6UEX - chain A; structure by X-ray diffraction, 1.90 A resolution.

[Chain A]
Name: Regulatory protein MsrR
From: Staphylococcus aureus (strain N315)
UniProt: Q99Q02 (MSRR_STAAN); residue numbers follow UniProt; this construct covers 80-327
Sequence (273 residues; each row starts with the number of its first residue):
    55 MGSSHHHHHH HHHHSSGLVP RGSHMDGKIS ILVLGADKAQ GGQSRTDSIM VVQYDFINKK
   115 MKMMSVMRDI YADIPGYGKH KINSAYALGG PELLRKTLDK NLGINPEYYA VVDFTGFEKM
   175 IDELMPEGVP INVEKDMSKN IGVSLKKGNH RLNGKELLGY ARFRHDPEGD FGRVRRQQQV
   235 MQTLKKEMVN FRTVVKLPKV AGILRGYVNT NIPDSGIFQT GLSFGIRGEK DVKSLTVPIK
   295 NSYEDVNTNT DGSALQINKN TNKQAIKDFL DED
Not modelled in the structure: 55-80
Construct notes: initiating methionine (55); expression tag (56-79)
Small-molecule neighbours: Q5S (2-(acetylamino)-2-deoxy-1-O-[(S)-hydroxy{[(S)-hydroxy{[(2Z,6Z,10Z,14Z,18Z,22Z,26Z)-3,7,11,15,19,23,27,31-octamethyldotriaconta-2,6,10,14,18,22,26,30-octaen-1-yl]oxy}phosphoryl]oxy}phosphoryl]-alpha-D-glucopyranose): Ile-85, Val-87, Leu-88, Gly-89, Ala-90, Asp-91, Arg-99, Asp-101, Ser-102, Met-104, Val-106, Met-115, Arg-122, Ala-164, Val-166, Asp-167, Phe-168, Phe-171, Met-174, Asn-194, Ile-195, Leu-212, Ala-215, Arg-216, Arg-218, Arg-227, Gln-231, Val-234, Met-235, Leu-238, Lys-239, Leu-258, Val-262, Thr-264, Ile-266, Ile-271, Phe-278
What the authors report for this chain:
  - binding site for Q5S: Arg-99, Arg-122, Phe-171, Asn-194, Ile-195, Arg-216, Arg-218, Arg-227
  - catalytic residues: Asp-91, Asp-101 (by similarity / conservation)
  - binding site for glycerol: Arg-122, Arg-227, Gln-231
  - catalytic residues: Arg-122, Arg-216 (proposed by the authors, not directly observed)

[Overview]
Ligands of chain A: compound Q5S. From the paper: catalytic residues Asp-91, Asp-101 and Arg-122 among others;
a binding site for Q5S at Arg-99, Arg-122 and Phe-171 among others.
Chain A is Regulatory protein MsrR (Staphylococcus aureus (strain N315)); the structure, Crystal structure of
S. aureus LcpA in complex with octaprenyl-pyrophosphate-GlcNAc, was determined by X-ray diffraction (same
publication as 6UF3, 6UF5 and 6UF6).
